5THC - chains A and B of the 6 polymer chains in the assembly; structure by X-ray diffraction, 2.79 A resolution.

Chain A:
Protein: Hemagglutinin HA1 chain
Organism: Influenza A virus
Reference sequence: A0A0J9X252 (A0A0J9X252_9INFA); the construct lacks a stretch of the UniProt sequence and is renumbered around it, so the offset changes along the chain: 7-129 = UniProt 1-123; 130-158 = UniProt 125-153; 159-263 = UniProt 156-260; 265-276 = UniProt 261-272; 1 more segments
Chain sequence (323 residues; row label = number of the first residue in the row; note: 1 number in that range is skipped by the numbering (no residue carries it; nothing is unmodelled there); a row labelled like 158A-158B holds insertion residues (158A, then the next letters in order)):
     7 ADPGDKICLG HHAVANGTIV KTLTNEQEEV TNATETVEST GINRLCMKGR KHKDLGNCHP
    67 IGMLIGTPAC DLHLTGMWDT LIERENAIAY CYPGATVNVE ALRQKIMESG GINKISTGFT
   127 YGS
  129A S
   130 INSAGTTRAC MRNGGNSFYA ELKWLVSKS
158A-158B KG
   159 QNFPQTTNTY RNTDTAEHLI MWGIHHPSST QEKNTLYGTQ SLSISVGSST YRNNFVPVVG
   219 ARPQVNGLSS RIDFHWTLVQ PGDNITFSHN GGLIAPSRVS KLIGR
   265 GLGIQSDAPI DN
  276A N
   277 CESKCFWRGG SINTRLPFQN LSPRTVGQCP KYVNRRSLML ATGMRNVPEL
Not modelled in the structure: 7-10, 326
Disulfide bonds: Cys52-Cys277, Cys64-Cys76, Cys97-Cys139, Cys281-Cys305
Covalent attachments: N-acetylglucosamine (NAG) linked to Asn242
Differences from the reference sequence: engineered mutation Thr193 (Asp190 in A0A0J9X252), Leu226 (Gln223 in A0A0J9X252), Ser228 (Gly225 in A0A0J9X252)
Reported in the primary citation:
  - mutagenesis - Q226L/G228S, G228S: abolished binding to alpha2-3 sialosides
  - mutagenesis - Q226L/G228S: unchanged binding to human-type alpha2-6 receptors

Chain B:
Protein: Hemagglutinin HA2 chain
Organism: Influenza A virus
Reference sequence: A0A0J9X253 (A0A0J9X253_9INFA); numbering as in UniProt (aligned over 2-174)
Chain sequence (180 residues; row label = number of the first residue in the row):
     2 LFGAIAGFLE NGWEGMVDGW YGFRHQNAQG TGQAADYKST QAAIDQITGK LNRLVEKTNT
    62 EFESIESEFS EIEHQIGNVI NWTKDSITDI WTYQAELLVA MENQHTIDMA DSEMLNLYER
   122 VRKQLRQNAE EDGKGCFEIY HACDDSCMES IRNNTYDHSQ YREEALLNRL NINSGRLVPR
Not modelled in the structure: 173-181
Disulfide bonds: Cys144-Cys148
Differences from the reference sequence: expression tag (175-181)

How chain A and chain B interact:
Pairs across the interface (133):
  Asp11(A) with Gln27(B); Asn28(B); Glu139(B); Ile140(B), hydrogen bond (backbone-backbone); His142(B); Ala143(B); Cys144(B), hydrogen bond (side chain-backbone)
  Lys12(A) with His26(B); Gln27(B), hydrogen bond (backbone-backbone); Asp133(B), salt bridge; Lys135(B); Phe138(B); Glu139(B); Met149(B)
  Ile13(A) with Arg25(B); Cys137(B); Phe138(B), hydrogen bond (backbone-backbone); Ile140(B), hydrophobic; Ile152(B), hydrophobic
  Cys14(A) with Gly23(B); Phe24(B); Arg25(B), hydrogen bond (backbone-backbone); Gly136(B); Cys137(B), disulfide
  Leu15(A) with Trp14(B); Gly23(B); Phe24(B), hydrophobic; Leu118(B), hydrophobic; Tyr119(B), hydrophobic; Val122(B), hydrophobic; Gly136(B), hydrogen bond (backbone-backbone); Phe138(B), hydrophobic
  Gly16(A) with Trp14(B); Met17(B); Tyr22(B); Gly23(B), hydrogen bond (backbone-backbone); Met115(B)
  His17(A) with Ile6(B); Leu10(B); Asn12(B); Gly13(B), hydrogen bond (side chain-backbone); Trp14(B), hydrogen bond (backbone-backbone); Met17(B); Trp21(B); Met115(B)
  His18(A) with Trp14(B); Met17(B); Gly20(B); Trp21(B), hydrogen bond (backbone-backbone)
  Ala19(A) with Gly13(B); Trp14(B), hydrogen bond (backbone-backbone); Glu15(B)
  Ala21(A) with Glu15(B), hydrogen bond (backbone-side chain)
  Val26(A) with Asn104(B)
  Lys27(A) with Glu97(B); Val100(B); Ala101(B); Asn104(B), hydrogen bond (backbone-side chain)
  Thr28(A) with Ala101(B); Asn104(B); Gln105(B)
  Leu29(A) with Ala101(B); Met102(B); Gln105(B)
  Thr30(A) with Gln105(B), hydrogen bond
  Glu34(A) with Ile108(B)
  Val36(A) with Ile108(B), hydrophobic
  Thr42(A) with Val100(B)
  Glu89(A) with Phe70(B)
  Arg90(A) with Phe70(B)
  Glu91(A) with Phe70(B)
  Glu106(A) with Ser68(B)
  Arg109(A) with Ser68(B)
  Glu114(A) with Glu64(B)
  Arg263(A) with Glu64(B), salt bridge
  Leu266(A) with Glu62(B)
  Gln269(A) with Glu67(B); Ser68(B), hydrogen bond; Glu69(B), hydrogen bond (side chain-backbone); Phe70(B)
  Ser270(A) with Phe70(B)
  Arg284(A) with Glu69(B), salt bridge; Phe70(B)
  Arg291(A) with Val56(B)
  Pro293(A) with Lys58(B)
  Phe294(A) with Trp92(B), hydrophobic; Ala96(B), hydrophobic
  Arg300(A) with Glu67(B), salt bridge; Glu69(B), salt bridge
  Val302(A) with Phe63(B); Ser65(B)
  Gly303(A) with Thr61(B); Glu62(B); Phe63(B), hydrogen bond (backbone-backbone)
  Gln304(A) with Asn60(B), hydrogen bond (side chain-backbone); Thr61(B); Glu62(B)
  Cys305(A) with Asn60(B)
  Lys307(A) with Phe63(B); Trp92(B)
  Tyr308(A) with Thr89(B)
  Val309(A) with Trp92(B); Thr93(B); Ala96(B), hydrophobic
  Asn310(A) with Thr89(B); Thr93(B), hydrogen bond (backbone-side chain)
  Arg311(A) with Thr93(B); Glu97(B), salt bridge
  Leu314(A) with Ala96(B); Glu97(B)
  Met315(A) with Val100(B); Asn104(B), hydrogen bond (backbone-side chain)
  Leu316(A) with Leu52(B), hydrophobic; Glu103(B); Asn104(B)
  Ala317(A) with Asn104(B), hydrogen bond (backbone-side chain); Thr107(B)
  Thr318(A) with Trp21(B); Ile48(B)
  Gly319(A) with Trp21(B)
  Met320(A) with Ile6(B), hydrophobic; Trp21(B); Tyr22(B), hydrophobic; Ala111(B), hydrophobic
  Arg321(A) with Leu2(B); Ile108(B)
  Val323(A) with Ala7(B), hydrophobic; Asn12(B); Gly13(B), hydrogen bond (backbone-backbone)
  Pro324(A) with Asn12(B)
  Glu325(A) with Asn12(B); Gly13(B); Glu15(B)
Other interface residues (no listed pair), chain A (58 interface residues in all): Val20, Thr40, Gln110, Thr301, Pro306
Other interface residues (no listed pair), chain B (68 interface residues in all): Ala29, Leu55, Ile66, Ser71, Lys85, Leu126
Cross-chain cystine bridges: Cys14(A)-Cys137(B)

Summary:
58 residues of chain A face 68 of chain B across their interface; the contacts include 1 disulfide bond, 22
hydrogen bonds and 6 salt bridges. Among the polar pairs are Lys12(A)-Asp133(B), Arg263(A)-Glu64(B) and
Arg284(A)-Glu69(B). The paper reports that Q226L/G228S and G228S of chain A abolish binding to alpha2-3
sialosides; Q226L/G228S of chain A leave binding to human-type alpha2-6 receptors unchanged.
Here chain A is Hemagglutinin HA1 chain and chain B is Hemagglutinin HA2 chain, both from Influenza A virus.
Entry 5THC (Crystal structure of H10 hemagglutinin mutant (T193D-Q226L-G228S) from Jiangxi-Donghu (2013) H10N8
influenza virus in complex with ...) was determined by X-ray diffraction together with 5TGO, 5TGU, 5TGV, 5TH0,
5TH1, 5THB and 5THF from the same study.
